PDB entry 9EFK | electron microscopy, 1.90 A resolution | chains R and AD of the 48 polymer chains in the assembly

== Chain R ==
Name: orf18
Source organism: Legionella pneumophila
UniProt: A0A140AYN6 (A0A140AYN6_LEGPN); numbering as in UniProt (aligned over 1-818)
Chain sequence (818 residues; row label = number of the first residue in the row):
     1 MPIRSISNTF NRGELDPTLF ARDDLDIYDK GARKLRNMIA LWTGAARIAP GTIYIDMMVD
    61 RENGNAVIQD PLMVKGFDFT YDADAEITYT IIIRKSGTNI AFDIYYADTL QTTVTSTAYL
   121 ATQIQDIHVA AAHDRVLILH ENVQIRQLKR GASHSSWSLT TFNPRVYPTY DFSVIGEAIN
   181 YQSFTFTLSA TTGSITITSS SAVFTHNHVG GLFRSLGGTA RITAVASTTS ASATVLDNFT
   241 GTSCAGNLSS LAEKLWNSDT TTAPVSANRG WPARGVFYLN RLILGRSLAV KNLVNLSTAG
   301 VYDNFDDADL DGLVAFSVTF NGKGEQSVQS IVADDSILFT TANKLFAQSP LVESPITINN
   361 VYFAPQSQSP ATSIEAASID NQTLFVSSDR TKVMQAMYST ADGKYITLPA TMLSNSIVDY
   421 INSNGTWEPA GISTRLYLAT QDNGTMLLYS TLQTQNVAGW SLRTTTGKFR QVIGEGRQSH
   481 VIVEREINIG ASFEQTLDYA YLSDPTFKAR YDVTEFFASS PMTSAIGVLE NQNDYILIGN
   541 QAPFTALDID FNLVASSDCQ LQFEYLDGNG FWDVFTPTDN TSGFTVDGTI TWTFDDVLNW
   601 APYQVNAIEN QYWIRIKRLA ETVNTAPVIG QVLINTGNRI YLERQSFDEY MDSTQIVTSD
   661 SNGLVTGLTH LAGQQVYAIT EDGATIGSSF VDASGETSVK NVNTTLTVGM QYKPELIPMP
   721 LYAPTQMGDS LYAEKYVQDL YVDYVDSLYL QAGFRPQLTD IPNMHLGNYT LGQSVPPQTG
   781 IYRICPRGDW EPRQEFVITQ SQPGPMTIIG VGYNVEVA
Disordered / not traced: 1

== Chain AD ==
Name: orf17
Source organism: Legionella pneumophila
UniProt: A0A140AYN5 (A0A140AYN5_LEGPN); residue numbers follow UniProt; this construct covers 1-201
Chain sequence (201 residues; row label = number of the first residue in the row):
     1 MIELTSAPTT KIEIISAAIS MVGKQQTVNT IDGGGALAID AEKLYDTLVS AELGSNRWRF
    61 AQAFQQISII TTLNPTFDGW LYECQIPADC IMVQYLYPNI QYIVFGDKIL TKSNQTFTLI
   121 YSRNVPVSKW PPPFSLYIVY HLASMLGISV TNSDRMLARI SQGMEMWESR ALFADAQSSV
   181 TLPFRHNPYV DVRYRYKTRG Y
Disordered / not traced: 194-201

== How chain R and chain AD interact ==
Pairs across the interface (30; chain R residue first):
  Pro-2(R) / Arg-155(AD)
  Ile-3(R) / Arg-155(AD)
  Lys-508(R) / Asp-32(AD)  salt bridge
  Glu-734(R) / Val-150(AD)
  Glu-734(R) / Thr-151(AD)
  Glu-734(R) / Asn-152(AD)  hydrogen bond
  Tyr-736(R) / Gly-23(AD)  hydrogen bond (side chain-backbone)
  Gln-738(R) / Arg-159(AD)
  Phe-754(R) / Lys-24(AD)
  Phe-754(R) / Gln-25(AD)  hydrogen bond (backbone-side chain)
  Arg-755(R) / Gln-25(AD)
  Pro-756(R) / Gln-25(AD)
  Gln-757(R) / Gln-25(AD)  hydrogen bond (backbone-side chain)
  Pro-786(R) / Gln-25(AD)  hydrogen bond (backbone-side chain)
  Arg-787(R) / Ser-20(AD)  hydrogen bond (side chain-backbone)
  Arg-787(R) / Gly-23(AD)
  Arg-787(R) / Lys-24(AD)
  Arg-787(R) / Gln-25(AD)  hydrogen bond (backbone-backbone)
  Gly-788(R) / Gly-23(AD)
  Gly-788(R) / Lys-24(AD)
  Asp-789(R) / Lys-24(AD)
  Trp-790(R) / Val-22(AD)  hydrogen bond (side chain-backbone)
  Trp-790(R) / Thr-151(AD)
  Trp-790(R) / Met-156(AD)  hydrophobic
  Glu-791(R) / Ala-36(AD)
  Glu-816(R) / Ser-153(AD)  hydrogen bond
  Glu-816(R) / Arg-155(AD)  salt bridge
  Ala-818(R) / Thr-151(AD)
  Ala-818(R) / Asn-152(AD)
  Ala-818(R) / Ser-153(AD)
Other interface residues (no listed pair), chain AD (15 interface residues in all): Leu-37

== In short ==
The interface between chain R and chain AD involves 18 residues on one side and 15 on the other; the contacts
include 9 hydrogen bonds and 2 salt bridges. Among the polar pairs are Lys-508(R)/Asp-32(AD),
Glu-816(R)/Arg-155(AD) and Glu-734(R)/Asn-152(AD).
Here chain R is orf18 and chain AD is orf17, both from Legionella pneumophila. Entry 9EFK (Cryo-EM structure
of the portal-tail complex of LME-1 phage) was determined by electron microscopy.
